PDB entry 4R9R | X-ray diffraction, 2.90 A resolution | chains A and C of the 4 polymer chains in the assembly

== Chain A (and C) ==
Name: Enoyl-[acyl-carrier-protein] reductase [NADH]
Organism: Mycobacterium tuberculosis H37Rv
Notes: EC 1.3.1.9; chain C of this document is another copy of the same molecule, construct and numbering; everything in this record applies to it too
UniProtKB: I6Y6N7 (I6Y6N7_MYCTU); residue numbers follow UniProt; this construct covers 1-269
Amino-acid sequence (272 residues; numbered -2 to 269; the number before each row is that of its first residue; numbers below 1 keep their minus sign (Gly-2 is residue -2)):
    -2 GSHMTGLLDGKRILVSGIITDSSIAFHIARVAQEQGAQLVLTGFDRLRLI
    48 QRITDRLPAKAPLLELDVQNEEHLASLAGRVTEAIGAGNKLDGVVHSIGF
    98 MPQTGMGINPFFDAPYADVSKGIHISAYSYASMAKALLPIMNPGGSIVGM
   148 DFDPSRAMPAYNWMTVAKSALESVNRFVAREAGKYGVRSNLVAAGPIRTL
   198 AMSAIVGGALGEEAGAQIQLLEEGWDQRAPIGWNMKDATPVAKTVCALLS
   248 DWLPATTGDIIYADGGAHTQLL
Unresolved in the structure: -2 to 2
Sequence notes: expression tag (-2 to 0)
Ligand contacts:
  - NITD-564 (3KX; 6-(cyclohexylmethyl)-4-hydroxy-3-phenylpyridin-2(1H)-one): Gly96, Phe97, Met98, Met103, Phe149, Tyr158, Met161, Lys165, Pro193, Met199, Ile215, Leu218
  - NAD (nicotinamide-adenine-dinucleotide): Gly14, Ile15, Ile16, Ser20, Ile21, Phe41, Leu63, Asp64, Val65, Gln66, Ser94, Ile95, Gly96, Phe97, Ile122, Met147, Asp148, Phe149, Tyr158, Met161, Lys165, Ala191, Gly192, Pro193, Ile194, Thr196, Met199
What the authors report for this chain:
  - binding site for NITD-564: Phe149, Tyr158, Pro193, Met199, Ile215, Leu218
  - catalytic residues: Tyr158 (citing earlier work)

== Chain A / chain C interface ==
Contacting residue pairs - 71 pairs, chain A then chain C:
  Leu4(A) with Leu4(C), hydrophobic; Trp249(C), hydrophobic
  Val28(A) with Trp249(C), hydrophobic
  Gln32(A) with Trp249(C)
  Arg173(A) with Thr266(C); Gln267(C), hydrogen bond (backbone-side chain)
  Ala176(A) with Pro227(C)
  Arg177(A) with Gln267(C), hydrogen bond; Leu269(C), hydrogen bond (side chain-backbone)
  Gly180(A) with Pro227(C)
  Pro227(A) with Ala176(C); Gly180(C); Thr254(C)
  Ile228(A) with Val184(C); Pro251(C); Ala252(C), hydrophobic; Thr254(C)
  Trp230(A) with Ala252(C), hydrophobic
  Pro237(A) with Pro251(C), hydrophobic; Ala252(C), hydrophobic
  Lys240(A) with Asp248(C); Trp249(C)
  Thr241(A) with Trp249(C), hydrogen bond (backbone-backbone); Leu250(C); Pro251(C)
  Ala244(A) with Trp249(C)
  Asp248(A) with Lys240(C)
  Trp249(A) with Leu4(C), hydrophobic; Val28(C), hydrophobic; Gln32(C); Lys240(C); Thr241(C); Ala244(C)
  Leu250(A) with Thr241(C); Ile258(C), hydrophobic
  Pro251(A) with Ile228(C); Pro237(C), hydrophobic
  Ala252(A) with Trp230(C), hydrophobic; Pro237(C), hydrophobic; Tyr259(C); Ala260(C); Asp261(C), hydrogen bond (backbone-backbone); Gly262(C), hydrogen bond (backbone-backbone); Gly263(C)
  Thr253(A) with Tyr259(C), hydrogen bond (side chain-backbone)
  Thr254(A) with Pro227(C); Gly262(C); Gly263(C); Thr266(C)
  Gly255(A) with Thr266(C)
  Asp256(A) with Tyr259(C); His265(C), salt bridge; Thr266(C)
  Ile258(A) with Leu250(C), hydrophobic; Ile258(C), hydrophobic
  Tyr259(A) with Ala252(C); Thr253(C), hydrogen bond (backbone-side chain); Asp256(C)
  Ala260(A) with Ala252(C)
  Asp261(A) with Ala252(C), hydrogen bond (backbone-backbone)
  Gly262(A) with Ala252(C), hydrogen bond (backbone-backbone); Thr254(C)
  Gly263(A) with Ala252(C); Thr254(C)
  His265(A) with Asp256(C), salt bridge
  Thr266(A) with Arg173(C); Thr254(C); Gly255(C)
  Gln267(A) with Arg173(C), hydrogen bond (side chain-backbone); Arg177(C), hydrogen bond
  Leu269(A) with Arg177(C), hydrogen bond (backbone-side chain)
Also at the interface, not in a pair above, chain A (36 interface residues in all): Val184, Arg185, Cys243
Also at the interface, not in a pair above, chain C (36 interface residues in all): Arg185, Cys243

== In short ==
The chain A/chain C interface involves 36 residues from each chain, with 13 hydrogen bonds and 2 salt bridges.
Polar contacts include Asp256(A)-His265(C), Arg173(A)-Gln267(C) and Arg177(A)-Gln267(C). Ligands of chain A:
NAD and NITD-564. The paper reports the catalytic residue Tyr158(A); a binding site for NITD-564 at Phe149(A),
Tyr158(A) and Pro193(A) among others.
Chain A and chain C are both Enoyl-[acyl-carrier-protein] reductase [NADH] (Mycobacterium tuberculosis H37Rv);
the structure, Mycobacterium tuberculosis InhA bound to NITD-564, was determined by X-ray diffraction (same
publication as 4R9S).
